9FAV - chains B and C of the 10 polymer chains in the assembly; structure by electron microscopy, 3.20 A resolution.

Chain B:
Molecule: Gamma-aminobutyric acid receptor subunit beta-3
Organism: Homo sapiens
UniProtKB: P28472 (GBRB3_HUMAN); residues 9-447 here correspond to UniProt positions 34-472 (UniProt number = residue number + 25)
Chain sequence (439 residues; numbered 9 to 447; the number before each row is that of its first residue):
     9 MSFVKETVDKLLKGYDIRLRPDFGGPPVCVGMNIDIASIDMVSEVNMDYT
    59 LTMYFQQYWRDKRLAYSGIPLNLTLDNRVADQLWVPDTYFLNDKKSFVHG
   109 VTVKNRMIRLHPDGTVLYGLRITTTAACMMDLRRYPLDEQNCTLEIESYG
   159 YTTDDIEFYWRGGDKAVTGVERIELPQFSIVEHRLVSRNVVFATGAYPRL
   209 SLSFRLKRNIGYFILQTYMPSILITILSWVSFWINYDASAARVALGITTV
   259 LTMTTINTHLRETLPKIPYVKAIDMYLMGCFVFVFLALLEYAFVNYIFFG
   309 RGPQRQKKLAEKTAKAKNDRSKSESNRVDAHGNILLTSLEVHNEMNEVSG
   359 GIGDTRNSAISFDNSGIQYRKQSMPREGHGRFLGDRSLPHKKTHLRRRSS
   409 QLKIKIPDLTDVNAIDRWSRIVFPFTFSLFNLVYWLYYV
Unresolved in the structure: 310-418
Disulfide bonds: Cys136-Cys150
Covalent attachments: glycan linked to Asn149
Swiss-Prot annotation at these positions:
  - binding site (benzamidine): Asp95 to Tyr97, Glu155 to Tyr157, Phe200
  - binding site (4-aminobutanoate): Tyr97, Glu155, Tyr157, Thr202
  - binding site (histamine): Tyr97, Ser156, Tyr157, Thr202
  - glycosylation (N-linked (GlcNAc...) asparagine): Asn80, Asn149

Chain C:
Molecule: Isoform 2 of Gamma-aminobutyric acid receptor subunit gamma-2
Organism: Homo sapiens
UniProtKB: P18507 (GBRG2_HUMAN); residues 25-428 here correspond to UniProt positions 64-467 (UniProt number = residue number + 39)
Chain sequence (405 residues; numbered 25 to 429; the number before each row is that of its first residue):
    25 GDVTVILNNLLEGYDNKLRPDIGVKPTLIHTDMYVNSIGPVNAINMEYTI
    75 DIFFAQTWYDRRLKFNSTIKVLRLNSNMVGKIWIPDTFFRNSKKADAHWI
   125 TTPNRMLRIWNDGRVLYTLRLTIDAECQLQLHNFPMDEHSCPLEFSSYGY
   175 PREEIVYQWKRSSVEVGDTRSWRLYQFSFVGLRNTTEVVKTTSGDYVVMS
   225 VYFDLSRRMGYFTIQTYIPCTLIVVLSWVSFWINKDAVPARTSLGITTVL
   275 TMTTLSTIARKSLPKVSYVTAMDLFVSVCFIFVFSALVEYGTLHYFVSNR
   325 KPSKDKDKKKKNPAPTIDIRPRSATIQMNNATHLQERDEEYGYECLDGKD
   375 CASFFCCFEDCRTGAWRHGRIHIRIAKMDSYARIFFPTAFCLFNLVYWVS
   425 YLYLG
Unresolved in the structure: 326-368, 386-395
Sequence notes: expression tag (429)
Modified / non-standard residues: Cys380 (S-palmitoyl-L-cysteine; P1L); Cys381 (S-palmitoyl-L-cysteine; P1L); Cys385 (S-palmitoyl-L-cysteine; P1L)
Disulfide bonds: Cys151-Cys165
Swiss-Prot annotation at these positions:
  - glycosylation (N-linked (GlcNAc...) asparagine): Asn90, Asn208

Chain B / chain C interface:
Residue-residue contacts (96; chain B residue first):
  Met9(B) - Ile46(C)  hydrophobic
  Met9(B) - Arg86(C)
  Val12(B) - Leu42(C)  hydrophobic
  Lys13(B) - Asp39(C)
  Lys13(B) - Leu42(C)
  Leu20(B) - Lys41(C)
  Ser46(B) - Glu150(C)
  Asp48(B) - Lys117(C)  salt bridge
  Asp48(B) - Glu150(C)
  Met49(B) - Asn69(C)
  Tyr62(B) - Phe112(C)
  Tyr62(B) - Arg114(C)
  Tyr62(B) - Tyr172(C)  hydrophobic
  Gln64(B) - Thr216(C)  hydrogen bond
  Gln64(B) - Ser217(C)  hydrogen bond
  Asn80(B) - Glu178(C)
  Thr82(B) - Gly173(C)
  Thr82(B) - Tyr174(C)
  Thr82(B) - Glu178(C)  hydrogen bond
  Asp84(B) - Asn40(C)
  Asp84(B) - Lys41(C)
  Arg86(B) - Asn40(C)
  Arg86(B) - Gly104(C)
  Gln90(B) - Lys41(C)
  Phe105(B) - Lys118(C)
  His107(B) - Lys117(C)
  Val109(B) - Phe112(C)
  Val109(B) - Ala119(C)
  Val109(B) - Asp120(C)
  Val109(B) - Leu145(C)  hydrophobic
  Thr110(B) - Thr111(C)  hydrogen bond (side chain-backbone)
  Val111(B) - Ile108(C)  hydrophobic
  Val111(B) - Asp110(C)
  Asn113(B) - Phe112(C)
  Arg114(B) - Tyr172(C)
  Met115(B) - Tyr172(C)
  Met115(B) - Gly173(C)
  Met115(B) - Ser217(C)
  Met115(B) - Tyr220(C)
  Arg117(B) - Gly173(C)  hydrogen bond (side chain-backbone)
  Arg117(B) - Pro175(C)
  Arg117(B) - Ser217(C)  hydrogen bond (side chain-backbone)
  Arg117(B) - Tyr220(C)  hydrogen bond
  Gly127(B) - Tyr172(C)
  Leu128(B) - Tyr172(C)  hydrogen bond (backbone-side chain)
  Arg129(B) - Phe112(C)
  Arg129(B) - Phe113(C)
  Arg129(B) - Arg114(C)  hydrogen bond (side chain-backbone)
  Arg129(B) - Ser116(C)  hydrogen bond (side chain-backbone)
  Arg129(B) - Tyr172(C)  hydrogen bond (backbone-side chain)
  Glu182(B) - Gln152(C)
  Glu182(B) - Gln154(C)  hydrogen bond
  Pro184(B) - Pro288(C)
  Pro184(B) - Ser291(C)
  Gln185(B) - Lys289(C)
  Asn217(B) - Ser291(C)
  Gly219(B) - Ser291(C)
  Tyr220(B) - Arg284(C)
  Tyr220(B) - Val290(C)
  Tyr220(B) - Ser291(C)  hydrogen bond (backbone-backbone)
  Leu223(B) - Arg284(C)
  Leu223(B) - Val293(C)  hydrophobic
  Leu223(B) - Asp297(C)
  Leu223(B) - Ser301(C)
  Gln224(B) - Arg284(C)
  Met227(B) - Ile305(C)  hydrophobic
  Leu231(B) - Phe304(C)  hydrophobic
  Leu231(B) - Ile305(C)  hydrophobic
  Leu231(B) - Phe308(C)
  Ile232(B) - Val273(C)  hydrophobic
  Ile234(B) - Phe308(C)  hydrophobic
  Leu235(B) - Ile270(C)  hydrophobic
  Leu235(B) - Val273(C)  hydrophobic
  Leu235(B) - Phe308(C)  hydrophobic
  Leu235(B) - Leu311(C)  hydrophobic
  Trp241(B) - Tyr319(C)
  Trp241(B) - Asn323(C)
  Ile242(B) - His318(C)
  Asn243(B) - His318(C)  hydrogen bond
  Asn243(B) - Ser322(C)  hydrogen bond
  Asn243(B) - Asn323(C)  hydrogen bond
  Ala248(B) - Pro263(C)  hydrophobic
  Ala249(B) - Val262(C)  hydrophobic
  Ala249(B) - Pro263(C)  hydrophobic
  Ala249(B) - Thr266(C)
  Leu253(B) - Thr266(C)
  Leu253(B) - Ile270(C)  hydrophobic
  Thr256(B) - Ile270(C)
  Thr257(B) - Ile270(C)
  Leu259(B) - Leu274(C)  hydrophobic
  Thr260(B) - Leu274(C)
  Thr260(B) - Thr277(C)
  Ile264(B) - Thr277(C)
  His267(B) - Thr281(C)
  Thr271(B) - Lys285(C)
  Pro273(B) - Lys289(C)
Other interface residues (no listed pair), chain B (61 interface residues in all): Val16, Asp17, Leu83, Val87, Val238, Ala252, Thr263, Arg428
Other interface residues (no listed pair), chain C (64 interface residues in all): Asp45, Pro109, Asn115, Ala121, Leu143, Ser267, Val312, Gly315

Overview:
The interface between chain B and chain C involves 61 residues on one side and 64 on the other, with 16
hydrogen bonds and 1 salt bridge. Polar pairs include Asp48(B)-Lys117(C), Gln64(B)-Thr216(C) and
Gln64(B)-Ser217(C).
Chain B is Gamma-aminobutyric acid receptor subunit beta-3 and chain C is Isoform 2 of Gamma-aminobutyric acid
receptor subunit gamma-2, both from Homo sapiens; the structure, CryoEM structure of human full-length
beta3gamma2 GABA(A) receptor in complex with GARLH4, the TMD of Neuroligin2 ..., was determined by electron
microscopy.
